6OPA - chains J and K of the 8 polymer chains in the assembly; structure by X-ray diffraction, 4.08 A resolution (low resolution: residue-level contacts below are approximate; hydrogen-bond / salt-bridge calls are withheld).

# Chain J
Molecule: Fab PGT128 light chain
Source organism: Homo sapiens
Notes: antibody fragment or engineered binder
Sequence (211 residues; row label = number of the first residue in the row; note: 3 numbers in that range are skipped by the numbering (no residue carries them; nothing is unmodelled there)):
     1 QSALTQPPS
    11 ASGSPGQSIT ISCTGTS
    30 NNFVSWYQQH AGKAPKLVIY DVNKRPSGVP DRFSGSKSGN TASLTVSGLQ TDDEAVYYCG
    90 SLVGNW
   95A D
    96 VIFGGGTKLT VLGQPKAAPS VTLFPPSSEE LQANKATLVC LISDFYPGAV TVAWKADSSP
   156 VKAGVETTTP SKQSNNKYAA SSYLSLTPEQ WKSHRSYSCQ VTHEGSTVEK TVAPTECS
Unresolved in the structure: 1-2, 107-213

# Chain K
Molecule: Fab PGT128 heavy chain
Source organism: Homo sapiens
Notes: antibody fragment or engineered binder
Sequence (239 residues; numbered 1 to 217 plus 22 insertion-coded residues; the number before each row is that of its first residue; a row labelled like 35A-35B holds insertion residues (35A, then the next letters in order)):
     1 EPQLQESGPT LVEASETLSL TCAVSGDSTA ACNSF
35A-35B WG
    36 WVRQPPGKGL EWVGSLS
52A-52F HCASYW
    53 NRGWTYHNPS LKSRLTLALD TPKNLVFLKL
82A-82C NSV
    83 TAADTATYYC ARFGGEVL
100A-100K RYTDWPKPAWV
   101 DLWGRGTLVT VSSASTKGPS VFPLAPSSKS TSGGTAALGC LVKDYFPEPV TVSWNSGALT
   161 SGVHTFPAVL QSSGLYSLSS VVTVPSSSLG TQTYICNVNH KPSNTKVDKR VEPKSCD
Unresolved in the structure: 1, 112-217
Disulfide bonds: Cys22-Cys92, Cys32-Cys52B

# Interface between chain J and chain K
Pairs across the interface (34; chain J residue first):
  Phe32(J) - Glu98(K)
  Phe32(J) - Lys100G(K)
  Phe32(J) - Ala100I(K)
  Ser34(J) - Trp100J(K)
  Tyr36(J) - Ala100I(K)
  Tyr36(J) - Trp100J(K)
  Tyr36(J) - Val100K(K)
  Tyr36(J) - Trp103(K)
  Gln38(J) - Gln39(K)
  Gln38(J) - Tyr91(K)
  Lys42(J) - Tyr91(K)
  Ala43(J) - Gly104(K)
  Pro44(J) - Tyr91(K)
  Pro44(J) - Trp103(K)
  Leu46(J) - Val100K(K)
  Leu46(J) - Asp101(K)
  Tyr49(J) - Trp100J(K)
  Asp50(J) - Trp100J(K)
  Tyr87(J) - Gln39(K)
  Tyr87(J) - Lys43(K)
  Tyr87(J) - Gly44(K)
  Tyr87(J) - Leu45(K)
  Leu91(J) - Pro100H(K)
  Asn94(J) - Trp100E(K)
  Trp95(J) - Trp47(K)
  Trp95(J) - Tyr58(K)
  Asp95A(J) - Trp47(K)
  Val96(J) - Trp47(K)
  Val96(J) - Pro100H(K)
  Phe98(J) - Val37(K)
  Phe98(J) - Leu45(K)
  Phe98(J) - Glu46(K)
  Phe98(J) - Trp47(K)
  Gly100(J) - Gly44(K)
Other interface residues (no listed pair), chain J (20 interface residues in all): Lys45, Gly99
Other interface residues (no listed pair), chain K (22 interface residues in all): His59, Pro61, Arg105

# Summary
The interface between chain J and chain K involves 20 residues on one side and 22 on the other.
Chain J is Fab PGT128 light chain and chain K is Fab PGT128 heavy chain, both from Homo sapiens; the
structure, Crystal structure of bovine Fab NC-Cow1 in complex with HIV-1 BG505 SOSIP.664, and human Fabs 35022
..., was determined by X-ray diffraction (same publication as 6PW6 and 6OO0).
